Entry 1SFF (X-ray diffraction, 1.90 A resolution); this record covers chains B and D of the 4 polymer chains in the assembly.

# Chain B (and D)
Molecule: 4-aminobutyrate aminotransferase
Source organism: Escherichia coli
Notes: EC 2.6.1.19; chain D of this document is another copy of the same molecule, construct and numbering; everything in this record applies to it too
Reference sequence: P22256 (GABT_ECOLI); numbering as in UniProt (aligned over 1-426)
Sequence (426 residues; numbered 1 to 426; the number before each row is that of its first residue):
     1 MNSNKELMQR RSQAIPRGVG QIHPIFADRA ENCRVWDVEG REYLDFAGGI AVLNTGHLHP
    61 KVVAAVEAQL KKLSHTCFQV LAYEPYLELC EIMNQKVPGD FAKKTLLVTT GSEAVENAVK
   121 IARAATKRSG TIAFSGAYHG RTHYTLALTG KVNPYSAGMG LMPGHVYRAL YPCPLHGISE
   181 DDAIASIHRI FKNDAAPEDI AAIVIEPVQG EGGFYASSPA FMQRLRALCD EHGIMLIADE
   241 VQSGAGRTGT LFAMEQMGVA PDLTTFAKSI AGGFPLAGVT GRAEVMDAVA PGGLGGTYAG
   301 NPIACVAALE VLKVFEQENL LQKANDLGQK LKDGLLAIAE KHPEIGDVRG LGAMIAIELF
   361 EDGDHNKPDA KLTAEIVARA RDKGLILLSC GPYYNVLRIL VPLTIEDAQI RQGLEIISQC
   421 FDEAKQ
Disordered / not traced: 1
Residues lining bound ligands:
  - IK2 (4'-deoxy-4'-acetylyamino-pyridoxal-5'-phosphate), molecule 1: I50, T110, G111, S112, V115, Y138, H139, G140, R141, Y155, E206, E211, D239, V241, Q242, K268
  - IK2, molecule 2: Q79, E113, G296, T297, Y298
Swiss-Prot annotation at these positions:
  - binding site (pyridoxal 5'-phosphate): G111, S112, Q242, T297
  - modified residue: K268 (N6-(pyridoxal phosphate)lysine)
  - mutagenesis: I50 (I50Q: 3-fold decrease in catalytic activity and 12-fold decrease in affinity for GABA), E211 (E211S: 100-fold decrease in catalytic activity and 15-fold decrease in affinity for GABA), V241 (V241A: 25-fold decrease in catalytic activity and 5-fold decrease in affinity for GABA)

# Chain B / chain D interface
Residue-residue contacts (50; chain B residue first):
  G130(B) - L161(D)
  S135(B) - N193(D)
  G136(B) - N193(D)  hydrogen bond (backbone-side chain)
  A147(B) - D194(D)
  T149(B) - N193(D)
  G150(B) - N193(D)
  K151(B) - K192(D)
  K151(B) - N193(D)
  V152(B) - F191(D)
  V152(B) - K192(D)  hydrogen bond (backbone-backbone)
  V152(B) - N193(D)
  V152(B) - D194(D)
  V152(B) - A195(D)
  G160(B) - D199(D)
  L161(B) - G130(D)
  L161(B) - H165(D)
  L161(B) - Y167(D)
  L161(B) - A195(D)  hydrophobic
  L161(B) - D199(D)
  M162(B) - H165(D)
  P163(B) - H165(D)
  G164(B) - H165(D)
  H165(B) - L161(D)
  H165(B) - M162(D)
  H165(B) - P163(D)
  H165(B) - G164(D)
  Y167(B) - L161(D)
  R168(B) - N193(D)
  R168(B) - D194(D)  salt bridge
  L170(B) - R189(D)
  R189(B) - L170(D)
  K192(B) - K151(D)
  K192(B) - V152(D)  hydrogen bond (backbone-backbone)
  K192(B) - P392(D)  hydrogen bond (side chain-backbone)
  K192(B) - Y393(D)
  N193(B) - S135(D)
  N193(B) - G136(D)  hydrogen bond (side chain-backbone)
  N193(B) - T149(D)
  N193(B) - G150(D)
  N193(B) - K151(D)
  N193(B) - V152(D)
  N193(B) - R168(D)
  D194(B) - A147(D)
  D194(B) - V152(D)
  D194(B) - R168(D)  salt bridge
  A195(B) - V152(D)
  A195(B) - L161(D)  hydrophobic
  D199(B) - G160(D)
  D199(B) - L161(D)
  Y393(B) - K192(D)  hydrogen bond
Interface residues without a listed pair, chain B (28 interface residues in all): S129, F134, F191, A196
Interface residues without a listed pair, chain D (30 interface residues in all): S129, F134, A196, Y394

# In short
28 residues of chain B and 30 residues of chain D are in contact; the contacts include 6 hydrogen bonds and 2
salt bridges. Polar contacts include R168(B)-D194(D), G136(B)-N193(D) and K192(B)-P392(D). Chain B binds
compound IK2.
Both chains are 4-aminobutyrate aminotransferase (Escherichia coli). Entry 1SFF (Structure of
gamma-aminobutyrate aminotransferase complex with aminooxyacetate) was determined by X-ray diffraction
together with 1SF2 from the same study.
